3UR1 - chains B and C of the 4 polymer chains in the assembly; structure by X-ray diffraction, 4.50 A resolution (low resolution: residue-level contacts below are approximate; hydrogen-bond / salt-bridge calls are withheld).

[Chain B]
Molecule: Chemotaxis protein CheW
Source organism: Thermotoga maritima
UniProt: Q56311 (CHEW_THEMA); residues 9-147 here = UniProt positions 9-147
Amino-acid sequence (139 residues; row label = number of the first residue in the row):
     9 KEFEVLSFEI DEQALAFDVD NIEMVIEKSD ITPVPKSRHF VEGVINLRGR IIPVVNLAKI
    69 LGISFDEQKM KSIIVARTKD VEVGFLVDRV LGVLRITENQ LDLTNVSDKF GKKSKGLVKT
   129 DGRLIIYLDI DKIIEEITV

[Chain C]
Molecule: Methyl-accepting chemotaxis protein
Source organism: Thermotoga maritima
UniProt: Q7DFA3 (Q7DFA3_THEMA); residue numbers follow UniProt; this construct covers 107-191
Amino-acid sequence (85 residues; each row starts with the number of its first residue):
   107 SQIGETLENI RSIEKLIQNI MRIARETNIL ALNATIEAAR AGEAGKGFMI VANEVQNLSN
   167 ETNEVTKQIV EKAREILESS QRSLE

[How chain B and chain C interact]
Pairs across the interface (11; chain B residue first):
  Glu12(B) - Arg146(C)
  Leu14(B) - Arg146(C)
  Val27(B) - Arg146(C)
  Ile30(B) - Arg146(C)
  Val33(B) - Glu143(C)
  Val98(B) - Asn139(C)
  Leu99(B) - Asn139(C)
  Leu99(B) - Ile142(C)
  Gly100(B) - Ile142(C)
  Val101(B) - Ile142(C)
  Val101(B) - Arg146(C)
Interface residues without a listed pair, chain B (10 interface residues in all): Met32

[Summary]
Chain B and chain C form an interface of 10 and 4 residues respectively.
Chain B is Chemotaxis protein CheW and chain C is Methyl-accepting chemotaxis protein, both from Thermotoga
maritima; the structure, The structure of a ternary complex between CheA domains P4 and P5 with CheW and with
..., was determined by X-ray diffraction.
